PDB entry 6IFN | X-ray diffraction, 2.90 A resolution | chains F and C of the 9 polymer chains in the assembly

Chain F:
Name: Type III-A CRISPR-associated RAMP protein Csm3
Source organism: Streptococcus thermophilus ND03
UniProt: A0A2U2M035 (A0A2U2M035_STRTR); numbering as in UniProt (aligned over 1-220)
Amino-acid sequence (220 residues; each row starts with the number of its first residue):
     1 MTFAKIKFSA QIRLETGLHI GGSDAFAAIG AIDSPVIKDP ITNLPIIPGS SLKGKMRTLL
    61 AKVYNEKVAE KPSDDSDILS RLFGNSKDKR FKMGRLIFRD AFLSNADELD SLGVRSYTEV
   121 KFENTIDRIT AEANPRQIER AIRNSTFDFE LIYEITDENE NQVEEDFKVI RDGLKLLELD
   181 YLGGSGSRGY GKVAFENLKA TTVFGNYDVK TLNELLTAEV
Reported in the primary citation:
  - catalytic residues: Asp-33
  - mutagenesis - D33N: abolished catalytic activity on target RNA

Chain C:
Name: Type III-A CRISPR-associated protein Csm2
Source organism: Streptococcus thermophilus ND03
UniProt: A0A2U2M049 (A0A2U2M049_STRTR); numbering as in UniProt (aligned over 1-126)
Amino-acid sequence (126 residues; row label = number of the first residue in the row):
     1 MTILTDENYV DIAEKAILKL ERNTRNRKNP DAFFLTTSKL RNLLSLTSTL FDESKVKEYD
    61 ALLDRIAYLR VQFVYQAGRE IAVKDLIEKA QILEALKEIK DRETLQRFCR YMEALVAYFK
   121 FYGGKD
Unresolved in the structure: 1, 126
Reported in the primary citation:
  - mutagenesis - K39A, R41A: decreased catalytic activity

Chain F / chain C interface:
Residue-residue contacts (19):
  Ile-29(F) / Glu-113(C)
  Gly-30(F) / Leu-44(C)
  Gly-30(F) / Val-116(C)
  Ala-31(F) / Thr-37(C)
  Ile-32(F) / Arg-41(C)  hydrogen bond (backbone-side chain)
  Ile-32(F) / Lys-125(C)
  Pro-40(F) / Lys-55(C)
  Ile-41(F) / Lys-55(C)  hydrogen bond (backbone-side chain)
  Thr-42(F) / Asp-52(C)
  Asn-43(F) / Asp-52(C)
  Asp-110(F) / Arg-65(C)  salt bridge
  Arg-115(F) / Thr-49(C)
  Arg-115(F) / Arg-65(C)
  Arg-115(F) / Tyr-68(C)  hydrogen bond
  Tyr-117(F) / Glu-53(C)  hydrogen bond
  Tyr-117(F) / Arg-65(C)
  Val-120(F) / Arg-41(C)
  Phe-122(F) / Arg-41(C)
  Gln-137(F) / Arg-41(C)
Interface residues without a listed pair, chain F (18 interface residues in all): Asp-33, Leu-44, Val-114, Ser-116
Interface residues without a listed pair, chain C (13 interface residues in all): Leu-46

In short:
18 residues of chain F and 13 residues of chain C are in contact; the contacts include 4 hydrogen bonds and 1
salt bridge. Polar pairs include Asp-110(F)/Arg-65(C), Ile-32(F)/Arg-41(C) and Ile-41(F)/Lys-55(C). The paper
reports the catalytic residue Asp-33(F); K39A and R41A of chain C reduce catalytic activity.
Here chain F is Type III-A CRISPR-associated RAMP protein Csm3 and chain C is Type III-A CRISPR-associated
protein Csm2, both from Streptococcus thermophilus ND03. Entry 6IFN (Crystal structure of Type III-A CRISPR
Csm complex) was determined by X-ray diffraction (same publication as 6IFK, 6IFL, 6IFR, 6IFU, 6IFY, 6IFZ and
6IG0).
